7R03 - chains A and B; structure by electron microscopy, 3.60 A resolution.

Chain A (and B):
Protein: Isoform I of Neurofibromin
Source organism: Homo sapiens
Notes: chain B of this document is another copy of the same molecule, construct and numbering; everything in this record applies to it too
UniProt: P21359 (NF1_HUMAN), isoform P21359-2; numbering as in UniProt (aligned over 1-2818)
Sequence (2818 residues; numbered 1 to 2818; the number before each row is that of its first residue):
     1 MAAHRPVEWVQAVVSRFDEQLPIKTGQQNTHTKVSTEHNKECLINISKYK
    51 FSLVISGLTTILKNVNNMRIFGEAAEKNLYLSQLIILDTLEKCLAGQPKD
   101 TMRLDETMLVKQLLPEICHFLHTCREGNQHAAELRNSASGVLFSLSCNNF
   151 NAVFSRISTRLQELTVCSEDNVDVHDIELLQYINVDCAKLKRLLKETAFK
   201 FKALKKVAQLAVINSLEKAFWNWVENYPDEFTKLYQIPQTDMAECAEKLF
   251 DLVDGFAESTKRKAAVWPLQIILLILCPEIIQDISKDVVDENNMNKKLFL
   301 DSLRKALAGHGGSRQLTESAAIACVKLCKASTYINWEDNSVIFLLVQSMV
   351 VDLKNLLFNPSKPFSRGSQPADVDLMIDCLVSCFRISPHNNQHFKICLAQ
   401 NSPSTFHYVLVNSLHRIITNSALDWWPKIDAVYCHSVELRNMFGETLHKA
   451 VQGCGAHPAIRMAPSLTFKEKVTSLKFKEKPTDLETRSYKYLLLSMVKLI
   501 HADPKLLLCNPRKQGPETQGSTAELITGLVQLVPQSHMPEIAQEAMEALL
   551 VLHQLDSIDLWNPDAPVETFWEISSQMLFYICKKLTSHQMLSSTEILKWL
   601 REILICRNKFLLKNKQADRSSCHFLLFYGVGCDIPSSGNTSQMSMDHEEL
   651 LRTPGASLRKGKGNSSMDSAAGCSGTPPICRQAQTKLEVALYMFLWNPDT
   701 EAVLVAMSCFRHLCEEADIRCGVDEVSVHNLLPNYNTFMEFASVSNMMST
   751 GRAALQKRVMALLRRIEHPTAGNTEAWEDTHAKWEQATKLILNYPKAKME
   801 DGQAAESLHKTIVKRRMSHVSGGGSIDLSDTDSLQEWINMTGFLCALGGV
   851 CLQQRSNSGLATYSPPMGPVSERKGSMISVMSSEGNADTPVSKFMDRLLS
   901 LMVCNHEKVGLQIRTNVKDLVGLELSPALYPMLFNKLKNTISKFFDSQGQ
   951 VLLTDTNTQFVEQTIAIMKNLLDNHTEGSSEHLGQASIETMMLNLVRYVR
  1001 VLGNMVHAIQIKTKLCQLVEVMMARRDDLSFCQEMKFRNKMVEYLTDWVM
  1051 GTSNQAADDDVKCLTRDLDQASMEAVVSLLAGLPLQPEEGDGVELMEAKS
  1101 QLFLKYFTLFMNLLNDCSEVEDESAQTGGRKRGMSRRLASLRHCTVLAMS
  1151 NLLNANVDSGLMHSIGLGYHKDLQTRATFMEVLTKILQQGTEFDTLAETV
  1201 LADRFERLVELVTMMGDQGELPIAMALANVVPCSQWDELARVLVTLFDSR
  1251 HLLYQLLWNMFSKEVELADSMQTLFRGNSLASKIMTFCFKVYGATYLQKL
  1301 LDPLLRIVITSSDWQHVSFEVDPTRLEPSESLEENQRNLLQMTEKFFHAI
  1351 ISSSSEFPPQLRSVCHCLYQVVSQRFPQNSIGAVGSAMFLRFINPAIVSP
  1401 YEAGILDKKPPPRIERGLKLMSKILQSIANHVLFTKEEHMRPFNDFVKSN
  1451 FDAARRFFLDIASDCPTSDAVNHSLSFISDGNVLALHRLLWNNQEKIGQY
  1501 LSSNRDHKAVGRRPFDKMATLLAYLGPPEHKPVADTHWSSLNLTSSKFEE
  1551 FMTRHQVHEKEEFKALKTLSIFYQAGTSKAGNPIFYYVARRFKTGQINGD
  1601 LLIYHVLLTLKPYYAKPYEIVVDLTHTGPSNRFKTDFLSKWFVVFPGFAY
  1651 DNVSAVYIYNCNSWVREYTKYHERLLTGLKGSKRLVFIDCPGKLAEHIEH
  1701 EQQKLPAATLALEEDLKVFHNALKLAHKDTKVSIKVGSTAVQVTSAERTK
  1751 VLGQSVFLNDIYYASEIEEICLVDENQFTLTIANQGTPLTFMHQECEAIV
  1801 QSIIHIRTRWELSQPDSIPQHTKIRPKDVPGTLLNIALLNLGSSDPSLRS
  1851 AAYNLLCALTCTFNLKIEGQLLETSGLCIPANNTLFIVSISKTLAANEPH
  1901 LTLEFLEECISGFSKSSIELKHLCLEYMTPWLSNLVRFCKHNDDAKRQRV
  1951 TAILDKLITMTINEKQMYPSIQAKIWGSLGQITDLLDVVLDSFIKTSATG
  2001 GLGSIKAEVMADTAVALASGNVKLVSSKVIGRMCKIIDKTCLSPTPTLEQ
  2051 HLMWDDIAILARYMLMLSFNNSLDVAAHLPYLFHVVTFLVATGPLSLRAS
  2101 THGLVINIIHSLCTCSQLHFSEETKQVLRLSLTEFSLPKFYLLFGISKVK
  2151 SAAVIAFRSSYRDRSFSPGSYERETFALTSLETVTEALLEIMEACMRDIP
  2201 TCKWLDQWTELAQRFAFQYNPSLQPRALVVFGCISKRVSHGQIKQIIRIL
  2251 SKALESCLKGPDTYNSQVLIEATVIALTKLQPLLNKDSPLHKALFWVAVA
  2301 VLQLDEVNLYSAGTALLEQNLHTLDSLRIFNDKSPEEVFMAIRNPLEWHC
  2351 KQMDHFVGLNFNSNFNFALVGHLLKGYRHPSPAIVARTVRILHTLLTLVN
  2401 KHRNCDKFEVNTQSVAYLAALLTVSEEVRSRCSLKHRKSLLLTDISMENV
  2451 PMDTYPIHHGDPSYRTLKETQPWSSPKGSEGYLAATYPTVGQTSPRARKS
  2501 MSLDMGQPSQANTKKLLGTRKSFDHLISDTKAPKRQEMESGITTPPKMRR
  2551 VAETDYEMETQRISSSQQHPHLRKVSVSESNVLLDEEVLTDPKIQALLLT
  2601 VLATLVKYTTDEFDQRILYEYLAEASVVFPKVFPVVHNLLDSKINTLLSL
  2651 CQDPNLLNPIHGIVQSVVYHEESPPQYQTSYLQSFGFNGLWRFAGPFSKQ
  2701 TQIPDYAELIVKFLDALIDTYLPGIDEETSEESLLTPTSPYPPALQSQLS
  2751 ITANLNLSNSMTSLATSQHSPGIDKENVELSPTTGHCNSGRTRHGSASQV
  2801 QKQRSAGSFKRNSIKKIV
Unresolved in the structure: 1-3, 25-31, 123-127, 164-172, 286-290, 366-371, 453-485, 616-676, 722-726, 794-829, 853-888, 1051-1062, 1120-1133, 1191-1204, 1465-1476, 1502-1512, 1529-1566, 1817-1821, 2160-2171, 2425-2582, 2724-2818 (chain B: 1-4, 25-31, 123-127, 164-172, 286-290, 453-485, 616-676, 722-726, 794-829, 853-888, 1051-1062, 1120-1133, 1191-1204, 1465-1476, 1502-1512, 1529-1566, 1817-1821, 2160-2171, 2425-2582, 2724-2818)
UniProt features mapped onto this chain:
  - site: R1276 (Arginine finger)
  - modified residue: A2 (N-acetylalanine), S864 (Phosphoserine), S876 (Phosphoserine)
  - natural variant: H31 (H31R: In NF1), A74 (A74D: In mismatch repair deficient cancer cells), Y80 (Y80C; Y80S), S82 (S82F: In NF1), C93 (C93W: In NF1; C93Y: In NF1), I117 (I117S: In NF1), L145 (L145P: In NF1), I157 (I157N: In NF1), R160 (R160T: In NF1), D176 (D176E: Found in mismatch repair deficient cancer cells), D186 (D186V: In NF1), L194 (L194R: In NFNS), 56 further natural variant entries in UniProt
What the authors report for this chain:
  - self-association interface (contacts with another copy of this molecule): T2133, E2134
  - disease-associated variants - W777R, R1276E, K1423E: abolished catalytic activity
  - disease-associated variants - R1276E, K1423E, R1809G: unchanged stability
  - disease-associated variants - P1084R, R1809G, R1849Q, G1869S: decreased catalytic activity
  - disease-associated variants - P1084R, R1849Q: decreased stability
  - disease-associated variants - L844F: abolished expression
  - mutagenesis - Y1524A/W1538A: unchanged catalytic activity on ATP

How chain A and chain B interact:
Contacting residue pairs - 130 pairs, chain A then chain B:
  H4(A) with E2671(B)
  P6(A) with H2637(B); N2638(B); D2641(B)
  V7(A) with H2637(B); V2667(B), hydrophobic; E2671(B)
  W9(A) with H2637(B); D2641(B), hydrogen bond; I2644(B); N2645(B); L2648(B), hydrophobic
  A12(A) with N2645(B)
  R16(A) with L2648(B), hydrogen bond (side chain-backbone); S2649(B), hydrogen bond (side chain-backbone); C2651(B), hydrogen bond (side chain-backbone); Q2652(B), hydrogen bond
  T32(A) with Q2652(B)
  V34(A) with P2654(B), hydrophobic
  S35(A) with Q2652(B)
  H38(A) with P2654(B); N2658(B), hydrogen bond; H2661(B)
  C42(A) with H2661(B); Q2665(B)
  N45(A) with Q2665(B), hydrogen bond (backbone-side chain)
  I46(A) with Q2665(B)
  Y49(A) with Y2669(B), hydrophobic
  K50(A) with V2668(B)
  F1205(A) with Q2126(B)
  D1516(A) with E2134(B); L2137(B); K2139(B), salt bridge
  T1520(A) with T2133(B); E2134(B); L2137(B)
  Y1524(A) with R2129(B); T2133(B)
  P1846(A) with A2153(B); F2157(B), hydrophobic
  Y1853(A) with H2110(B), hydrogen bond
  Q1870(A) with T2114(B); S2116(B)
  L1872(A) with H2110(B); C2113(B), hydrophobic; T2114(B)
  T1874(A) with L2132(B)
  G1876(A) with I2106(B)
  L1877(A) with F2069(B), hydrophobic; N2107(B); A2153(B)
  C1878(A) with G2103(B); N2107(B), hydrogen bond (backbone-side chain); F2157(B), hydrophobic
  I1879(A) with F2069(B), hydrophobic; F2157(B)
  P1880(A) with M2066(B); F2069(B)
  A1881(A) with D2012(B)
  N1882(A) with Q1972(B), hydrogen bond; D2012(B), hydrogen bond; V2015(B); A2016(B)
  L1885(A) with A2016(B); S2019(B)
  F1886(A) with N2070(B)
  I1918(A) with Q1966(B)
  E1919(A) with Q1966(B); P1969(B)
  H1922(A) with H1922(B); Q1966(B), hydrogen bond
  Q1966(A) with E1919(B); H1922(B), hydrogen bond (backbone-side chain)
  P1969(A) with E1919(B)
  Q1972(A) with N1882(B), hydrogen bond
  D2012(A) with A1881(B); N1882(B), hydrogen bond (backbone-side chain)
  V2015(A) with N1882(B)
  S2019(A) with L1885(B)
  M2066(A) with P1880(B)
  F2069(A) with C1878(B); I1879(B), hydrophobic; P1880(B)
  N2070(A) with F1886(B)
  G2103(A) with C1878(B)
  I2106(A) with G1876(B); L1877(B), hydrophobic
  N2107(A) with L1877(B); C1878(B), hydrogen bond (side chain-backbone)
  H2110(A) with Y1853(B); L1872(B)
  C2113(A) with L1872(B), hydrophobic
  T2114(A) with Q1870(B)
  S2116(A) with Q1870(B)
  R2129(A) with Y1524(B)
  L2132(A) with L1872(B), hydrophobic
  T2133(A) with Y1524(B)
  E2134(A) with T1520(B)
  L2137(A) with A1523(B), hydrophobic
  K2139(A) with D1516(B), salt bridge
  A2153(A) with P1846(B); L1877(B)
  F2157(A) with P1846(B), hydrophobic; R1849(B); C1878(B), hydrophobic; I1879(B)
  H2637(A) with P6(B); W9(B)
  D2641(A) with P6(B); W9(B), hydrogen bond
  I2644(A) with W9(B), hydrophobic
  N2645(A) with W9(B)
  L2648(A) with W9(B), hydrophobic; R16(B)
  S2649(A) with R16(B), hydrogen bond (backbone-side chain)
  C2651(A) with R16(B); S35(B)
  Q2652(A) with R16(B); T32(B); S35(B)
  P2654(A) with H38(B)
  L2657(A) with H38(B)
  N2658(A) with H38(B), hydrogen bond
  H2661(A) with C42(B), hydrogen bond
  Q2665(A) with N45(B), hydrogen bond (side chain-backbone); I46(B); Y49(B)
  V2668(A) with Y49(B), hydrophobic
  Y2669(A) with Y49(B), hydrophobic
  E2671(A) with V7(B)
Other interface residues (no listed pair), chain A (89 interface residues in all): V13, A1523, N1883, T1884, E1926, M1967, A1973, A2016, L2065, Q2126, V2154, L2650, V2664
Other interface residues (no listed pair), chain B (93 interface residues in all): R5, V10, A12, V13, V34, A1519, L1871, T1874, N1883, T1884, E1926, M1967, A1973, L2065, C2115, V2154, L2640, L2650, V2664
The authors on this interface:
  - interface residues, chain A: Y1524(A)
  - interface residues, chain A: T2133(A), E2134(A) (proposed by the authors, not directly observed)

Overview:
89 residues of chain A face 93 of chain B across their interface; the contacts include 21 hydrogen bonds and 2
salt bridges. Polar pairs include D1516(A)-K2139(B), W9(A)-D2641(B) and R16(A)-L2648(B). The paper reports
that P1084R, R1809G and R1849Q of chain A, among others, reduce catalytic activity; interface residues
Y1524(A), T2133(A) and E2134(A); 9 substitutions were tested in all.
Both chains are Isoform I of Neurofibromin (Homo sapiens). Entry 7R03 (Neurofibromin occluded conformation)
was determined by electron microscopy (same publication as 7R04).
